PDB entry 7AR7 | electron microscopy, 3.72 A resolution | chains N and f of the 46 polymer chains in the assembly

[Chain N]
Molecule: NADH-ubiquinone oxidoreductase chain 2
From: Arabidopsis thaliana
Notes: EC 7.1.1.2
UniProtKB: O05000 (NU2M_ARATH); residue numbers follow UniProt; this construct covers 12-499
Sequence (488 residues; numbered 12 to 499; the number before each row is that of its first residue):
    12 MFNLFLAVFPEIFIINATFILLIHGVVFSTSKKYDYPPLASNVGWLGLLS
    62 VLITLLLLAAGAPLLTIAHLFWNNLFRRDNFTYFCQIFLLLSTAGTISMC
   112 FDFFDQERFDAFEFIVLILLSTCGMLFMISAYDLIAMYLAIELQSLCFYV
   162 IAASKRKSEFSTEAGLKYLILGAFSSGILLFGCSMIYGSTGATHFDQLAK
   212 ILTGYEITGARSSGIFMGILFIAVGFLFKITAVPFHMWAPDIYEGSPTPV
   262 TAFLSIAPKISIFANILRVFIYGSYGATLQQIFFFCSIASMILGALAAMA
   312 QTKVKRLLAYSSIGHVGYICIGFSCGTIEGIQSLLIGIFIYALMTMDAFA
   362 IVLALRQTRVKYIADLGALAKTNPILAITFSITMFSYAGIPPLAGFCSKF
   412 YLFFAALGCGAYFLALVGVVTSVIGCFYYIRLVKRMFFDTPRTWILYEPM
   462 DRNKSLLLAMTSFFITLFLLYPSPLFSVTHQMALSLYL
Disulfides: Cys336-Cys420
Ligand contacts:
  - Lauryl Maltose Neopentyl Glycol (LMN): Leu478, Leu481, Tyr482
  - phosphatidylcholine (PC7; (7S)-4-hydroxy-N,N,N-trimethyl-9-oxo-7-[(palmitoyloxy)methyl]-3,5,8-trioxa-4-phosphahexacosan-1-aminium 4-oxide): Ile31, Ile34, His35, Phe39, Lys44, Tyr45
  - phosphatidylethanolamine (PTY): Trp56, Phe99, Leu102, Ala105, Gly106, Ser109, Leu354, Met357, Asp462, Arg463, Asn464, Leu467, Met471, Phe474, Phe475

[Chain f]
Molecule: At4g16450
From: Arabidopsis thaliana
UniProtKB: Q84W12 (Q84W12_ARATH); residues 1-100 here = UniProt positions 1-100
Sequence (100 residues; each row starts with the number of its first residue):
     1 MNTDITALEKAQYPVVDRNPAFTKVVGNFSTLDYLRFSTITGISVTVGYL
    51 SGIKPGIKGPSMVTGGLIGLMGGFMYAYQNSAGRLMGFFPNDGEVASYQK
Ligand contacts:
  - phosphatidylcholine (PC7; (7S)-4-hydroxy-N,N,N-trimethyl-9-oxo-7-[(palmitoyloxy)methyl]-3,5,8-trioxa-4-phosphahexacosan-1-aminium 4-oxide): Gly59, Pro60, Met62, Val63, Thr64, Gly66, Leu67, Leu70
  - phosphatidylglycerol (PGT; (1S)-2-{[{[(2R)-2,3-dihydroxypropyl]oxy}(hydroxy)phosphoryl]oxy}-1-[(palmitoyloxy)methyl]ethyl stearate): Val47, Leu50, Ser51, Lys54
  - Phosphatidylinositol (T7X): Thr46, Tyr49, Leu50, Ile53

[Interface between chain N and chain f]
Residue-residue contacts (60; chain N residue first):
  Phe13(N) - Phe22(f)  hydrophobic
  Phe13(N) - Tyr78(f)
  Asn14(N) - Ile5(f)
  Asn14(N) - Asn19(f)
  Asn14(N) - Pro20(f)  hydrogen bond (side chain-backbone)
  Asn14(N) - Tyr78(f)  hydrogen bond
  Leu15(N) - Thr3(f)
  Leu17(N) - Tyr78(f)  hydrophobic
  Leu17(N) - Ala82(f)  hydrophobic
  Phe20(N) - Tyr78(f)  hydrophobic
  Ile23(N) - Met75(f)  hydrophobic
  Phe24(N) - Ile68(f)
  Phe24(N) - Met71(f)  hydrophobic
  Phe24(N) - Gly72(f)
  Phe24(N) - Met75(f)  hydrophobic
  Asn27(N) - Met71(f)
  Ile31(N) - Thr64(f)
  Ile31(N) - Met71(f)  hydrophobic
  Leu32(N) - Ile68(f)  hydrophobic
  His35(N) - Ile57(f)
  His35(N) - Thr64(f)  hydrogen bond
  Phe39(N) - Pro60(f)  hydrophobic
  Tyr45(N) - Ile57(f)  hydrophobic
  Tyr45(N) - Pro60(f)
  Pro48(N) - Pro55(f)
  Pro48(N) - Ile57(f)  hydrophobic
  Leu50(N) - Ile57(f)  hydrophobic
  Asn53(N) - Ser51(f)  hydrogen bond
  Asn53(N) - Ile57(f)
  Asn53(N) - Ser61(f)  hydrogen bond
  Trp56(N) - Ser51(f)
  Leu57(N) - Ser51(f)
  Leu57(N) - Gly65(f)
  Leu57(N) - Ile68(f)  hydrophobic
  Leu60(N) - Ser44(f)
  Ile64(N) - Ser44(f)
  Ile64(N) - Gly72(f)
  Leu67(N) - Tyr76(f)  hydrophobic
  Leu68(N) - Tyr76(f)  hydrophobic
  Leu68(N) - Gln79(f)  hydrogen bond (backbone-side chain)
  Ala71(N) - Tyr76(f)  hydrophobic
  Ala71(N) - Gln79(f)
  Ala71(N) - Phe89(f)
  Gly72(N) - Gln79(f)
  Pro74(N) - Phe88(f)  hydrophobic
  Pro74(N) - Phe89(f)  hydrophobic
  Leu75(N) - Gly83(f)
  Leu75(N) - Phe88(f)  hydrophobic
  Leu75(N) - Phe89(f)  hydrophobic
  Thr77(N) - Ala7(f)
  Thr77(N) - Leu8(f)  hydrogen bond (backbone-backbone)
  Ile78(N) - Ile5(f)  hydrophobic
  Ile78(N) - Ala7(f)  hydrophobic
  Ile78(N) - Phe88(f)  hydrophobic
  Ala79(N) - Asp4(f)
  Ala79(N) - Thr6(f)
  His80(N) - Thr6(f)  hydrogen bond (side chain-backbone)
  His80(N) - Leu8(f)
  Phe82(N) - Met1(f)  hydrophobic
  Asp116(N) - Lys54(f)  salt bridge
Also at the interface, not in a pair above, chain N (35 interface residues in all): Met12, Pro49, Leu81
Also at the interface, not in a pair above, chain f (39 interface residues in all): Asn2, Glu9, Ala21, Ile40, Ile43, Val47, Gly48, Gly52, Leu67

[Overview]
35 residues of chain N face 39 of chain f across their interface, with 8 hydrogen bonds and 1 salt bridge.
Polar pairs include Asp116(N)-Lys54(f), Asn14(N)-Pro20(f) and Asn14(N)-Tyr78(f). Phosphatidylcholine is bound
between chain N and chain f.
Chain N is NADH-ubiquinone oxidoreductase chain 2 and chain f is At4g16450, both from Arabidopsis thaliana;
the structure, Cryo-EM structure of Arabidopsis thaliana complex-I (open conformation), was determined by
electron microscopy (same publication as 7AQQ, 7AQR, 7AQW, 7AR8, 7AR9, 7ARB, 7ARC and 7ARD).
